7CIF - chains A and B; structure by X-ray diffraction, 1.80 A resolution.

== Chain A (and B) ==
Protein: L-methionine decarboxylase
Organism: Streptomyces sp. 590 KI-2014
Notes: EC 4.1.1.57; chain B of this document is another copy of the same molecule, construct and numbering; everything in this record applies to it too
Reference sequence: A0A0G4DBU7 (A0A0G4DBU7_9ACTN); residues 1-557 here = UniProt positions 1-557
Sequence (557 residues; numbered 1 to 557; the number before each row is that of its first residue):
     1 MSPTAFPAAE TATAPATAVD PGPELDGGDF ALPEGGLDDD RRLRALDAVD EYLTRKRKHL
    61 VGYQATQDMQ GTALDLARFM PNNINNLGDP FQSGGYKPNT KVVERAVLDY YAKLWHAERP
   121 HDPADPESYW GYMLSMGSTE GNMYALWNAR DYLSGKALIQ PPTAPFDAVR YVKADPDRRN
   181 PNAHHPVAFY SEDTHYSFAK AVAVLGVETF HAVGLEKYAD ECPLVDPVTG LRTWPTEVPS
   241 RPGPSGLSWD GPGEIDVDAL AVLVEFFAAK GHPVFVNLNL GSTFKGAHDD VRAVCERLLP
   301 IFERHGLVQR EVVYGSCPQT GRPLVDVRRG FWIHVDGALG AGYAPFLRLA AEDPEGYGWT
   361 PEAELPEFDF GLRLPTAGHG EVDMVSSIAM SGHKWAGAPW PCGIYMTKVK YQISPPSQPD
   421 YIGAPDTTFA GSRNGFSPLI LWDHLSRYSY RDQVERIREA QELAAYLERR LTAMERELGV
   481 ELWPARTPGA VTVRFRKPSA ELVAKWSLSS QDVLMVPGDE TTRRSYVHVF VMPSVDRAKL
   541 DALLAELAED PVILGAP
Not modelled in the structure: 1-17, 165-177, 557 (chain B: 1-23, 163-177)
Modified / non-standard residues: Lys394 ((2S)-2-amino-6-[[3-hydroxy-2-methyl-5-(phosphonooxymethyl)pyridin-4-yl]methylideneamino]hexanoic acid; LLP)
From the paper describing this entry:
  - mutagenesis - Q64A (50-fold), K394A: decreased catalytic activity on l -methionine
  - mutagenesis - Q64A: increased catalytic activity on l -histidine
  - mutagenesis - Y421F: decreased catalytic activity
  - conformationally variable residues (order/disorder transition): Gln418 to Pro425
  - specificity-determining residues: Gln64
  - catalytic residues: Tyr421

== Interface between chain A and chain B ==
Contacting residue pairs (212; chain A residue first):
  Leu25(A) - Val102(B)
  Gly27(A) - Val102(B)
  Phe30(A) - Val102(B)  hydrophobic
  Phe30(A) - Val103(B)  hydrophobic
  Phe30(A) - Ala106(B)
  Phe30(A) - Trp442(B)  hydrogen bond (backbone-side chain)
  Leu32(A) - Ala106(B)
  Leu32(A) - Tyr110(B)
  Leu32(A) - Trp442(B)
  Leu32(A) - Ser446(B)
  Glu34(A) - Lys113(B)  salt bridge
  Glu34(A) - Ser449(B)
  Glu34(A) - Tyr450(B)  hydrogen bond (backbone-backbone)
  Gly35(A) - Ser449(B)
  Gly36(A) - Ser446(B)
  Leu37(A) - Trp442(B)  hydrophobic
  Leu37(A) - Ser446(B)  hydrogen bond (backbone-backbone)
  Arg42(A) - Asp75(B)
  Arg42(A) - Trp442(B)
  Arg42(A) - Asp443(B)
  Arg42(A) - Ser446(B)  hydrogen bond (side chain-backbone)
  Arg42(A) - Arg447(B)
  Leu43(A) - Arg78(B)
  Ala45(A) - Trp442(B)  hydrophobic
  Leu46(A) - Asp75(B)
  Leu46(A) - Leu76(B)  hydrophobic
  Leu46(A) - Phe79(B)
  Leu46(A) - Trp442(B)  hydrophobic
  Leu46(A) - Asp443(B)
  Asp47(A) - Arg78(B)  salt bridge
  Val49(A) - Phe79(B)  hydrophobic
  Val49(A) - Leu439(B)  hydrophobic
  Asp50(A) - Arg78(B)  salt bridge
  Asp50(A) - Phe79(B)
  Tyr52(A) - Lys97(B)  hydrogen bond (side chain-backbone)
  Tyr52(A) - Asn99(B)
  Leu53(A) - Phe79(B)  hydrophobic
  Leu53(A) - Asn82(B)
  Leu53(A) - Ile84(B)  hydrophobic
  Leu53(A) - Pro98(B)
  Leu53(A) - Asn99(B)
  Lys56(A) - Lys97(B)
  Lys56(A) - Pro98(B)
  Arg57(A) - Pro81(B)
  Arg57(A) - Asn82(B)  hydrogen bond
  Leu60(A) - Tyr96(B)  hydrophobic
  Leu60(A) - Pro98(B)
  Tyr63(A) - Gly95(B)
  Tyr63(A) - Tyr96(B)  hydrogen bond (side chain-backbone)
  Tyr63(A) - Ile422(B)
  Ala65(A) - Asn83(B)
  Ala65(A) - Tyr96(B)
  Thr66(A) - Asn83(B)  hydrogen bond (backbone-side chain)
  Gln67(A) - Pro81(B)
  Gln67(A) - Asn83(B)
  Gln67(A) - Tyr96(B)  hydrogen bond
  Met69(A) - Met80(B)
  Met69(A) - Pro81(B)
  Met69(A) - Asn82(B)
  Met69(A) - Asn83(B)
  Gln70(A) - Pro81(B)
  Ala73(A) - Met80(B)  hydrophobic
  Ala73(A) - Pro81(B)
  Asp75(A) - Arg42(B)  salt bridge
  Leu76(A) - Leu46(B)  hydrophobic
  Ala77(A) - Ala77(B)  hydrophobic
  Ala77(A) - Met80(B)  hydrophobic
  Arg78(A) - Leu43(B)
  Arg78(A) - Asp47(B)  salt bridge
  Arg78(A) - Asp50(B)  salt bridge
  Phe79(A) - Leu46(B)
  Phe79(A) - Val49(B)  hydrophobic
  Phe79(A) - Asp50(B)
  Phe79(A) - Leu53(B)  hydrophobic
  Met80(A) - Met69(B)
  Met80(A) - Ala73(B)  hydrophobic
  Met80(A) - Ala77(B)  hydrophobic
  Met80(A) - Met80(B)  hydrophobic
  Met80(A) - Pro399(B)
  Met80(A) - Trp400(B)  hydrophobic
  Pro81(A) - Arg57(B)
  Pro81(A) - Gln67(B)
  Pro81(A) - Met69(B)
  Pro81(A) - Ala73(B)
  Asn82(A) - Leu53(B)
  Asn82(A) - Arg57(B)  hydrogen bond
  Asn82(A) - Pro399(B)
  Asn83(A) - Ala65(B)
  Asn83(A) - Thr66(B)  hydrogen bond (side chain-backbone)
  Asn83(A) - Gln67(B)
  Asn83(A) - His393(B)  hydrogen bond (side chain-backbone)
  Asn83(A) - Ala398(B)  hydrogen bond (side chain-backbone)
  Ile84(A) - Leu53(B)  hydrophobic
  Ile84(A) - Pro399(B)
  Gly95(A) - Tyr63(B)
  Gly95(A) - Ser507(B)
  Tyr96(A) - Leu60(B)  hydrophobic
  Tyr96(A) - Tyr63(B)  hydrogen bond (backbone-side chain)
  Tyr96(A) - Ala65(B)
  Tyr96(A) - Gln67(B)  hydrogen bond
  Lys97(A) - Tyr52(B)  hydrogen bond (backbone-side chain)
  Lys97(A) - Lys56(B)
  Lys97(A) - Ala504(B)
  Lys97(A) - Ser507(B)  hydrogen bond (backbone-side chain)
  Pro98(A) - Leu53(B)
  Pro98(A) - Lys56(B)
  Pro98(A) - Arg57(B)
  Pro98(A) - Leu60(B)
  Pro98(A) - Ser507(B)
  Asn99(A) - Tyr52(B)
  Asn99(A) - Leu53(B)
  Val102(A) - Gly27(B)
  Val102(A) - Phe30(B)  hydrophobic
  Val103(A) - Phe30(B)  hydrophobic
  Ala106(A) - Phe30(B)
  Ala106(A) - Leu32(B)
  Tyr110(A) - Leu32(B)  hydrophobic
  Lys113(A) - Glu34(B)  salt bridge
  Ser135(A) - Ser135(B)
  Met136(A) - Met136(B)  hydrophobic
  Met136(A) - Glu140(B)
  Thr139(A) - Phe429(B)
  Thr139(A) - Gly431(B)
  Glu140(A) - Met136(B)
  Met143(A) - Phe429(B)  hydrophobic
  Trp147(A) - Lys200(B)
  Trp147(A) - Val204(B)
  Arg150(A) - Ala203(B)  hydrogen bond (side chain-backbone)
  Arg150(A) - Val204(B)  hydrogen bond (side chain-backbone)
  His195(A) - Ala430(B)
  Tyr196(A) - Pro415(B)
  Tyr196(A) - Pro416(B)  hydrogen bond (side chain-backbone)
  Tyr196(A) - Asp420(B)
  Tyr196(A) - Ala430(B)  hydrophobic
  Ser197(A) - Phe429(B)
  Ser197(A) - Ala430(B)
  Ser197(A) - Gly431(B)
  Lys200(A) - Trp147(B)
  Lys200(A) - Pro415(B)
  Lys200(A) - Pro416(B)
  Lys200(A) - Asp426(B)  hydrogen bond (side chain-backbone)
  Lys200(A) - Thr427(B)
  Lys200(A) - Thr428(B)  hydrogen bond (side chain-backbone)
  Ala203(A) - Arg150(B)  hydrogen bond (backbone-side chain)
  Val204(A) - Trp147(B)
  Val204(A) - Arg150(B)  hydrogen bond (backbone-side chain)
  Val204(A) - Val204(B)
  Val204(A) - Leu205(B)
  Leu205(A) - Val204(B)
  Thr236(A) - Gln418(B)
  Thr283(A) - Tyr421(B)
  Phe284(A) - Tyr421(B)  hydrophobic
  His393(A) - Asn83(B)  hydrogen bond (backbone-side chain)
  His393(A) - Ser432(B)
  Lys394(A) - Gly431(B)
  Lys394(A) - Ser432(B)
  Ala398(A) - Asn83(B)  hydrogen bond (backbone-side chain)
  Pro399(A) - Met80(B)
  Pro399(A) - Asn82(B)
  Pro399(A) - Ile84(B)
  Trp400(A) - Trp400(B)  hydrophobic
  Trp400(A) - Asn434(B)
  Trp400(A) - Phe436(B)  hydrophobic
  Pro401(A) - Ser432(B)
  Pro401(A) - Arg433(B)
  Pro401(A) - Asn434(B)
  Pro415(A) - Tyr196(B)
  Pro415(A) - Lys200(B)
  Pro416(A) - Tyr196(B)  hydrogen bond (backbone-side chain)
  Pro416(A) - Lys200(B)
  Gln418(A) - Tyr196(B)
  Pro419(A) - Arg523(B)  hydrogen bond (backbone-side chain)
  Asp420(A) - Gln511(B)
  Asp420(A) - Asp512(B)  hydrogen bond (side chain-backbone)
  Tyr421(A) - Arg523(B)
  Asp426(A) - Tyr196(B)
  Asp426(A) - Lys200(B)
  Phe429(A) - Thr139(B)
  Phe429(A) - Met143(B)  hydrophobic
  Ala430(A) - Met136(B)  hydrophobic
  Gly431(A) - Thr139(B)  hydrogen bond (backbone-side chain)
  Ser432(A) - His393(B)
  Ser432(A) - Lys394(B)
  Ser432(A) - Pro401(B)
  Arg433(A) - Pro401(B)
  Asn434(A) - Trp400(B)
  Asn434(A) - Pro401(B)
  Phe436(A) - Met80(B)  hydrophobic
  Phe436(A) - Trp400(B)  hydrophobic
  Trp442(A) - Phe30(B)  hydrogen bond (side chain-backbone)
  Trp442(A) - Leu32(B)
  Trp442(A) - Leu37(B)  hydrophobic
  Trp442(A) - Arg42(B)
  Trp442(A) - Ala45(B)  hydrophobic
  Trp442(A) - Leu46(B)  hydrophobic
  Asp443(A) - Arg42(B)
  Asp443(A) - Leu46(B)
  Ser446(A) - Leu32(B)
  Ser446(A) - Gly36(B)
  Ser446(A) - Leu37(B)  hydrogen bond (backbone-backbone)
  Ser446(A) - Arg42(B)  hydrogen bond
  Arg447(A) - Arg42(B)
  Ser449(A) - Glu34(B)
  Ser449(A) - Gly35(B)
  Tyr450(A) - Glu34(B)  hydrogen bond (backbone-backbone)
  Ala504(A) - Lys97(B)
  Ser507(A) - Gly95(B)
  Ser507(A) - Lys97(B)  hydrogen bond (side chain-backbone)
  Ser507(A) - Pro98(B)
  Ser510(A) - Tyr421(B)
  Ser510(A) - Ile422(B)
  Gln511(A) - Tyr421(B)  hydrogen bond
Other interface residues (no listed pair), chain A (110 interface residues in all): Glu24, Asp26, Asp29, Pro33, Thr54, Asn85, Leu87, Thr100, Val107, Ala199, Gly397, Leu439, Ile440, Leu445, Tyr448, Ser509
Other interface residues (no listed pair), chain B (108 interface residues in all): Glu24, Leu25, Asp26, Asp29, Ala31, Pro33, Thr54, Asn85, Leu87, Thr100, Val107, Ala199, Gly397, Leu445, Tyr448, Ser510, Glu520

== Summary ==
110 residues of chain A and 108 residues of chain B are in contact, with 36 hydrogen bonds and 7 salt bridges.
Polar pairs include Glu34(A)-Lys113(B), Asp47(A)-Arg78(B) and Asp50(A)-Arg78(B). The paper reports the
catalytic residue Tyr421(A); Q64A and K394A of chain A reduce catalytic activity on l -methionine.
Chain A and chain B are both L-methionine decarboxylase (Streptomyces sp. 590 KI-2014); the structure, Crystal
structure of L-methionine decarboxylase from Streptomyces sp.590 (internal aldimine form), was determined by
X-ray diffraction (same publication as 7CIG, 7CII, 7CIJ and 7CIM).
